4FCC - chains C and F of the 6 polymer chains in the assembly; structure by X-ray diffraction, 2.00 A resolution.

# Chain C (and F)
Protein: Glutamate dehydrogenase
Organism: Escherichia coli O157:H7
Notes: chain F of this document is another copy of the same molecule, construct and numbering; everything in this record applies to it too
Reference sequence: Q8XDW9 (Q8XDW9_ECO57); numbering as in UniProt (aligned over 1-447)
Chain sequence (450 residues; row label = number of the first residue in the row; numbers below 1 keep their minus sign (Pro-2 is residue -2)):
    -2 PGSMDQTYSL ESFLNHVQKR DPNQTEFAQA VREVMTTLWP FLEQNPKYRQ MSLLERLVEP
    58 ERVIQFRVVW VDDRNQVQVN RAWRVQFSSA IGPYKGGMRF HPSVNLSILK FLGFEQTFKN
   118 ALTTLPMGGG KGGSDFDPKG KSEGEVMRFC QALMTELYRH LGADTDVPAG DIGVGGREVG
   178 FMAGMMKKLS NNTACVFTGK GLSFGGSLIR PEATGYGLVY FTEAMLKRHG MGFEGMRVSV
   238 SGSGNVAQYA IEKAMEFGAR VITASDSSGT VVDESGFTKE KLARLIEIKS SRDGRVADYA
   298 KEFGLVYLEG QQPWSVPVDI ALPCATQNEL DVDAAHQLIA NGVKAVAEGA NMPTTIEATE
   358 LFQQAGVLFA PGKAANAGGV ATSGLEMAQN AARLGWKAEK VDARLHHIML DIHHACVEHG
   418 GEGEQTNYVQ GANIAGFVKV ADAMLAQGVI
Disordered / not traced: -2 to 5, 286-292 (chain F: -2 to 5)
Sequence notes: expression tag (-2 to 0)

# Chain C / chain F interface
Residue-residue contacts (41; chain C residue first):
  Arg59(C) with Asn188(F), hydrogen bond
  Ser86(C) with Lys184(F), hydrogen bond (backbone-side chain)
  Ala87(C) with Lys184(F), hydrogen bond (backbone-side chain); Phe201(F)
  Ile88(C) with Ser200(F)
  Gly89(C) with Thr190(F)
  Pro90(C) with Thr190(F)
  Tyr91(C) with Asn188(F)
  Leu122(C) with Leu391(F), hydrophobic
  Pro123(C) with Arg390(F)
  Ala160(C) with Arg390(F), hydrogen bond (backbone-side chain)
  Asp161(C) with Asn189(F); Thr190(F), hydrogen bond (backbone-backbone); Ala191(F); Arg390(F), salt bridge
  Thr162(C) with Asn188(F), hydrogen bond (side chain-backbone)
  Met384(C) with Arg390(F)
  Ala385(C) with Ala389(F); Leu391(F), hydrophobic
  Ala388(C) with Ala388(F); Arg390(F)
  Trp393(C) with Leu391(F), hydrophobic
  Arg401(C) with Leu391(F)
  His404(C) with Lys394(F), hydrogen bond
  Asp408(C) with Lys394(F), salt bridge
  Lys436(C) with Ser200(F)
  Asp439(C) with Ser200(F)
  Ala440(C) with Ser200(F), hydrogen bond (backbone-side chain)
  Ala443(C) with Gly177(F); Phe178(F); Phe201(F), hydrophobic
  Gln444(C) with Gly177(F); Gly181(F); Lys184(F), hydrogen bond; Phe201(F)
  Gly445(C) with Phe178(F)
  Val446(C) with Met144(F); Gln148(F), hydrogen bond (backbone-side chain)
  Ile447(C) with Gln148(F); Gly181(F); Lys185(F)
Also at the interface, not in a pair above, chain C (28 interface residues in all): Leu382
Also at the interface, not in a pair above, chain F (22 interface residues in all): Arg174, Met182, Leu199, Gly392

# Overview
28 residues of chain C face 22 of chain F across their interface; the contacts include 10 hydrogen bonds and 2
salt bridges. Among the polar pairs are Asp161(C)-Arg390(F), Asp408(C)-Lys394(F) and Arg59(C)-Asn188(F).
Both chains are Glutamate dehydrogenase (Escherichia coli O157:H7). Entry 4FCC (Glutamate dehydrogenase from
E. coli) was determined by X-ray diffraction, deposited together with 4FHL, 4FHM and 4FHN.
